PDB entry 8YF7 | electron microscopy, 2.82 A resolution | chains B and C of the 3 polymer chains in the assembly

[Chain B (and C)]
Protein: Capsid protein alpha
Organism: Dragon grouper nervous necrosis virus
Notes: chain C of this document is another copy of the same molecule, construct and numbering; everything in this record applies to it too
UniProt: Q9E6H7 (Q9E6H7_9VIRU); numbering as in UniProt (aligned over 1-338)
Amino-acid sequence (338 residues; each row starts with the number of its first residue):
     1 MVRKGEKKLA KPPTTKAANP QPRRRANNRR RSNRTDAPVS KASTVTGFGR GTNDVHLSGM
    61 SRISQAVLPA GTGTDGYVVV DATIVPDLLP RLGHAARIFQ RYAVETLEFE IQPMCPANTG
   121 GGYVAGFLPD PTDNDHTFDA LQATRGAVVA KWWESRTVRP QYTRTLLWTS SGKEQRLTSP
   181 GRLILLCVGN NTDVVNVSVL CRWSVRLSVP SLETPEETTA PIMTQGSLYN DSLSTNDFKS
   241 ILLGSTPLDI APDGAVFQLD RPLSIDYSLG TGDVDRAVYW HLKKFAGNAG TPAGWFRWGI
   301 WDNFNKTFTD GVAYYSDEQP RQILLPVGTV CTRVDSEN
Unresolved in the structure: 1-51, 216-338 (chain C: 1-34, 216-338)
Bound ions: Ca2+ site 1: Gln-100, Ser-170, Glu-213 (shared with 2 residues of chain A); Ca2+ site 2: Asp-130, Asp-133 (shared with Gln-100(C), Ser-170(C), Glu-213(C) of chain C)
From the paper describing this entry:
  - mutagenesis - I323A: unchanged binding to low pH (5.0)
  - mutagenesis - R276A: unchanged binding to pH 5.0
  - mutagenesis - W301A: decreased stability
  - mutagenesis - W280A, L324A, P326A: abolished binding to low pH (5.0)
  - mutagenesis - Q322A: decreased binding to pH 5.0

[Interface between chain B and chain C]
Residue-residue contacts (49):
  Ala-117(B) with Val-39(C); Ser-40(C), hydrogen bond (backbone-side chain)
  Asn-118(B) with Val-39(C)
  Val-124(B) with Phe-48(C), hydrophobic
  Pro-129(B) with Trp-168(C); Val-209(C), hydrophobic
  Asp-130(B) with Gln-100(C); Trp-168(C); Ser-170(C), hydrogen bond
  Asp-133(B) with Gln-100(C), hydrogen bond; Ser-170(C)
  Asp-135(B) with Leu-212(C); Thr-214(C)
  Phe-138(B) with Phe-48(C), hydrophobic
  Asp-139(B) with Leu-212(C)
  Gln-142(B) with Phe-48(C)
  Ala-143(B) with Pro-210(C); Ser-211(C); Leu-212(C)
  Thr-144(B) with Gly-49(C); Pro-210(C)
  Arg-145(B) with Gly-49(C); Gly-51(C), hydrogen bond (side chain-backbone); Asn-53(C)
  Gly-146(B) with Gly-49(C), hydrogen bond (backbone-backbone)
  Ala-147(B) with Phe-48(C)
  Val-148(B) with Phe-48(C)
  Val-149(B) with Val-45(C), hydrophobic
  Ala-150(B) with Ser-43(C)
  Lys-151(B) with Lys-41(C), hydrogen bond (side chain-backbone); Ser-43(C), hydrogen bond (backbone-side chain)
  Trp-153(B) with Ser-40(C); Lys-41(C); Ala-42(C)
  Glu-154(B) with Ala-42(C); Ser-43(C), hydrogen bond
  Arg-156(B) with Ser-43(C)
  Gln-161(B) with Val-209(C); Pro-210(C)
  Lys-173(B) with Lys-173(C)
  Glu-174(B) with Gly-172(C); Lys-173(C), hydrogen bond (side chain-backbone); Glu-174(C), hydrogen bond (side chain-backbone); Leu-177(C)
  Arg-176(B) with Trp-168(C); Ser-170(C), hydrogen bond; Ser-171(C); Gly-172(C); Thr-178(C)
Interface residues without a listed pair, chain B (28 interface residues in all): Thr-163, Leu-177
Interface residues without a listed pair, chain C (27 interface residues in all): Arg-50, Thr-52, Arg-101

[Summary]
28 residues of chain B and 27 residues of chain C are in contact, with 11 hydrogen bonds. Polar pairs include
Ala-117(B)/Ser-40(C), Asp-130(B)/Ser-170(C) and Asp-133(B)/Gln-100(C). The paper reports that W280A, L324A and
P326A of chain B abolish binding to low pH (5.0); W301A of chain B reduces stability; 7 substitutions were
tested in all.
Chain B and chain C are both Capsid protein alpha (Dragon grouper nervous necrosis virus); the structure,
Cryo-EM structure of Dragon Grouper nervous necrosis virus-like particle at pH6.5 (2.82A), was determined by
electron microscopy, deposited together with 8YF6, 8YF8 and 8YF9.
